PDB entry 8ZNO | electron microscopy, 3.02 A resolution | chains B and E of the 20 polymer chains in the assembly

[Chain B]
Protein: Mitochondrial-processing peptidase subunit beta
Source organism: Arachis hypogaea
Reference sequence: A0A445CDV5 (A0A445CDV5_ARAHY); residue numbers follow UniProt; this construct covers 44-530
Amino-acid sequence (487 residues; each row starts with the number of its first residue):
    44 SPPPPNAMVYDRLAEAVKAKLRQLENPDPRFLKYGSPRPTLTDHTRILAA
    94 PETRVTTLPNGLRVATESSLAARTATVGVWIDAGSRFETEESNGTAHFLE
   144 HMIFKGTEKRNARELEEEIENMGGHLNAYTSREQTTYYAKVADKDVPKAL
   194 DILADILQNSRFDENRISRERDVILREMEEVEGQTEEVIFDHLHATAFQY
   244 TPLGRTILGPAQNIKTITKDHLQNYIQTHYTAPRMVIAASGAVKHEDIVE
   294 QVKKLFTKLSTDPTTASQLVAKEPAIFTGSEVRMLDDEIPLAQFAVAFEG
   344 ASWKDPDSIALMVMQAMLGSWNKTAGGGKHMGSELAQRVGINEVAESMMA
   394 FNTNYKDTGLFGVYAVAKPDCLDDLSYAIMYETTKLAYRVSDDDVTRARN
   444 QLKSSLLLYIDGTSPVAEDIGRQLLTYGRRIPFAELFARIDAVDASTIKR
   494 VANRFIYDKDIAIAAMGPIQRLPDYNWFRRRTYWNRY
Bound ions: Zn2+ near His140 (its only coordinating residue here)

[Chain E]
Protein: Cytochrome b-c1 complex subunit Rieske, mitochondrial
Source organism: Arachis hypogaea
Notes: EC 7.1.1.8
Reference sequence: A0A445CTC8 (A0A445CTC8_ARAHY); residue numbers follow UniProt; this construct covers 72-267
Amino-acid sequence (196 residues; each row starts with the number of its first residue):
    72 EIPATVAAVKNPSSKIVYDEHNHERYPPGDPSKRAFAYFVLTGGRFVYAS
   122 LVRLLILKFVLSMSASKDVLALASLEVDLSSIEPGTTVTVKWRGKPVFIR
   172 RRTEDDIKLANSVDVGSLRDPQQDAERVKNPEWLIVIGVCTHLGCIPLPN
   222 AGDFGGWFCPCHGSHYDISGRIRKGPAPYNLEVPTYTFLEENKLLI
Disulfide bonds: Cys216-Cys232
Bound ions: 2Fe-2S cluster Fe: Cys211, Cys230
Small-molecule neighbours:
  - 1,2-Distearoyl-sn-glycerophosphoethanolamine (3PE): Ile127, Leu128, Val131, Leu132
  - 2Fe-2S cluster (FES): Cys211, His213, Leu214, Gly215, Cys216, Cys230, Cys232, His233, Gly234, Ser235, Tyr237

[Chain B / chain E interface]
Residue-residue contacts (21; chain B residue first):
  Glu225(B) with Lys81(E)
  His235(B) with Val80(E), hydrogen bond (side chain-backbone); Pro83(E)
  Ala238(B) with Pro83(E); Ser84(E); Ser85(E)
  Gln242(B) with Ile87(E); Tyr89(E)
  Tyr243(B) with Ser85(E); Lys86(E); Ile87(E)
  Gly247(B) with Ser85(E), hydrogen bond (backbone-side chain)
  Arg248(B) with Ser85(E)
  Thr249(B) with Pro83(E)
  Ile319(B) with Pro99(E); Gly100(E)
  Ser323(B) with Tyr89(E)
  Asp501(B) with Arg105(E)
  Met509(B) with Val80(E), hydrophobic
  Tyr526(B) with Arg105(E), hydrogen bond; Tyr109(E)
Interface residues without a listed pair, chain B (19 interface residues in all): Glu222, Val231, Asp234, Met327, Asp503, Arg522
Interface residues without a listed pair, chain E (15 interface residues in all): Ala79, Arg96, Ser103

[In short]
19 residues of chain B face 15 of chain E across their interface, with 3 hydrogen bonds. Polar pairs include
His235(B)-Val80(E), Gly247(B)-Ser85(E) and Tyr526(B)-Arg105(E). Bound to chain E: 2Fe-2S cluster and
1,2-Distearoyl-sn-glycerophosphoethanolamine. Cys211(E) and Cys230(E) form the 2Fe-2S cluster Fe site.
Chain B is Mitochondrial-processing peptidase subunit beta and chain E is Cytochrome b-c1 complex subunit
Rieske, mitochondrial, both from Arachis hypogaea; the structure, Cryo-EM structure of Arachis hypogaea bc1
complex, was determined by electron microscopy.
